PDB entry 8P3Y | electron microscopy, 3.55 A resolution | chains B and F of the 8 polymer chains in the assembly

# Chain B
Protein: Glutamate receptor 2
Source organism: Rattus norvegicus
Notes: engineered mutation(s): F231A
UniProtKB: P19491 (GRIA2_RAT), isoform P19491-2; aligned to UniProt positions 1-881 over residues -18 to 862 (the alignment contains insertions or deletions, so no single offset holds)
Sequence (881 residues; row label = number of the first residue in the row; numbers below 1 keep their minus sign (Met-18 is residue -18)):
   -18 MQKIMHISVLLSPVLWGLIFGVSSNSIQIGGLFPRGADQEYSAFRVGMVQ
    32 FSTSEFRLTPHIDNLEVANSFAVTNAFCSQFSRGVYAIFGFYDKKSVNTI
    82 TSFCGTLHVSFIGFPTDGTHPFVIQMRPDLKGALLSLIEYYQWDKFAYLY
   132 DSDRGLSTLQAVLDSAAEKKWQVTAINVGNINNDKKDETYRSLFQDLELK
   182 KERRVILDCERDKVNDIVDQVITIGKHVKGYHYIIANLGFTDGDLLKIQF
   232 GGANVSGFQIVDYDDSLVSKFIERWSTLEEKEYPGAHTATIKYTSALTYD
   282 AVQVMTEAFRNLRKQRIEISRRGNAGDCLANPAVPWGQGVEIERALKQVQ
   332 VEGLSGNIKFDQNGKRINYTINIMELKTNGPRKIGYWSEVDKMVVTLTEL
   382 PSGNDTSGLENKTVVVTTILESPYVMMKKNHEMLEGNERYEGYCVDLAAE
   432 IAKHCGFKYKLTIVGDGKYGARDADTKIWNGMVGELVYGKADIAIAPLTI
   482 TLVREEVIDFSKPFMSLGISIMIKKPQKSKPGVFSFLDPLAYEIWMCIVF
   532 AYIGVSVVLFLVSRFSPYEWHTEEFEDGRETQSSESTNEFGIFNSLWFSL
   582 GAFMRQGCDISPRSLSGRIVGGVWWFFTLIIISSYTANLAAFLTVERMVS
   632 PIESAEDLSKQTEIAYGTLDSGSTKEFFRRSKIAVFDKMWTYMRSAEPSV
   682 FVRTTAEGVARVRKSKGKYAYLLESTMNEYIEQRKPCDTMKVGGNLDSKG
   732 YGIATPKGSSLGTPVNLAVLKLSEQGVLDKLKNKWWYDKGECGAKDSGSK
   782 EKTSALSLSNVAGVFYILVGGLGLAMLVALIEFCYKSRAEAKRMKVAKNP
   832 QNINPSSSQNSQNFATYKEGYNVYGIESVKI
Disordered / not traced: -18 to 392, 552-568, 625-632, 774-783, 824-862
Construct notes: conflict Gly94 (Ser115 in P19491), Ser754 (Asn775 in P19491), Val758 (Leu779 in P19491); variant Arg586 (Gln607 in P19491)
Disulfides: Cys718-Cys773
Curated features (UniProtKB/Swiss-Prot):
  - binding site (L-glutamate): Thr482
From the paper describing this entry:
  - mutagenesis - F231A: decreased signaling

# Chain F
Protein: Voltage-dependent calcium channel gamma-2 subunit
Source organism: Rattus norvegicus
UniProtKB: Q71RJ2 (CCG2_RAT); residue numbers follow UniProt; this construct covers 1-323
Sequence (323 residues; numbered 1 to 323; the number before each row is that of its first residue):
     1 MGLFDRGVQMLLTTVGAFAAFSLMTIAVGTDYWLYSRGVCKTKSVSENET
    51 SKKNEEVMTHSGLWRTCCLEGNFKGLCKQIDHFPEDADYEADTAEYFLRA
   101 VRASSIFPILSVILLFMGGLCIAASEFYKTRHNIILSAGIFFVSAGLSNI
   151 IGIIVYISANAGDPSKSDSKKNSYSYGWSFYFGALSFIIAEMVGVLAVHM
   201 FIDRHKQLRATARATDYLQASAITRIPSYRYRYQRRSRSSSRSTEPSHSR
   251 DASPVGVKGFNTLPSTEISMYTLSRDPLKAATTPTATYNSDRDNSFLQVH
   301 NCIQKDSKDSLHANTANRRTTPV
Disordered / not traced: 1-4, 44-55, 85-91, 163-172, 211-323
Disulfides: Cys40-Cys68, Cys67-Cys77
Curated features (UniProtKB/Swiss-Prot):
  - modified residue: Ser253 (Phosphoserine), Tyr271 (Phosphotyrosine), Thr321 (Phosphothreonine)
  - glycosylation: Asn48 (N-linked (GlcNAc...) asparagine)

# How chain B and chain F interact
Residue-residue contacts (11):
  Leu789(B) with Ile157(F), hydrophobic
  Ser790(B) with Ala161(F)
  Phe796(B) with Ile154(F), hydrophobic
  Tyr797(B) with Ile154(F), hydrophobic; Val155(F)
  Val800(B) with Ile150(F), hydrophobic; Ile151(F), hydrophobic
  Leu803(B) with Leu147(F), hydrophobic
  Met807(B) with Ser144(F); Leu147(F), hydrophobic
  Phe814(B) with Asn133(F)
Other interface residues (no listed pair), chain B (10 interface residues in all): Ala793, Leu811
Other interface residues (no listed pair), chain F (14 interface residues in all): Leu98, Leu136, Ile140, Val143, Ser158

# In short
10 residues of chain B and 14 residues of chain F are in contact. From UniProt: L-glutamate-binding residue
Thr482(B) on chain B. From the paper: F231A of chain B reduces signaling.
Here chain B is Glutamate receptor 2 and chain F is Voltage-dependent calcium channel gamma-2 subunit, both
from Rattus norvegicus. Entry 8P3Y (Homomeric GluA2 flip R/G-edited Q/R-edited F231A mutant in tandem with
TARP gamma-2, desensitized conformation 3) was determined by electron microscopy, deposited together with
8C1P, 8C1Q, 8C1R, 8C1S, 8C2H, 8C2I and 9 further entries.
